PDB entry 4CBI | X-ray diffraction, 3.00 A resolution | chain A

Chain A:
Molecule: Serine protease NS3
Source organism: Classical swine fever virus
Notes: EC 3.4.21.113, 3.6.1.15, 3.6.4.13; fragment: helicase domain, residues 1782-2280
Reference sequence: P19712 (POLG_CSFVA); residues 193-691 here correspond to UniProt positions 1782-2280 (UniProt number = residue number + 1589)
Chain sequence (516 residues; each row starts with the number of its first residue):
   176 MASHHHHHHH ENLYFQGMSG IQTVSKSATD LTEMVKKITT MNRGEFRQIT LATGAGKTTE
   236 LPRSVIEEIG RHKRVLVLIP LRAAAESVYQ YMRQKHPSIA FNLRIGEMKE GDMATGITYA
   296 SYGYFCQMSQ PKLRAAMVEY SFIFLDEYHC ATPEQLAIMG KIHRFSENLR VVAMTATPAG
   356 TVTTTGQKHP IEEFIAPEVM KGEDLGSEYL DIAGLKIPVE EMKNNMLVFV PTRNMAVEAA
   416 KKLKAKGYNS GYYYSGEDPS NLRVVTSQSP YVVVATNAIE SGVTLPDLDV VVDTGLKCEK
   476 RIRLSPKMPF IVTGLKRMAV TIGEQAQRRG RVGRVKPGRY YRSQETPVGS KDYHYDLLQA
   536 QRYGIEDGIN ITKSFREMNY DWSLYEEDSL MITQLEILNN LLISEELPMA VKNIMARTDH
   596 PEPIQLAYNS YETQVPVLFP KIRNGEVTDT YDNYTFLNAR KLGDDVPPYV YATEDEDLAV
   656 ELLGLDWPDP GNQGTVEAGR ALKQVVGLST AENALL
Not modelled in the structure: 176-205, 227-232, 351-367, 377-386, 416-445, 458-467, 508-517, 682-691
Differences from the reference sequence: expression tag (176-192)
Swiss-Prot annotation at these positions:
  - motif: D321 to H324 (DEAH box)
  - binding site (ATP): L226 to T233
  - site: L683, S684 (Cleavage)
  - glycosylation (N-linked (GlcNAc...) asparagine): N545, N628

Overview:
From UniProt: 8 ATP-binding residues.
Chain A is Serine protease NS3 (Classical swine fever virus); the structure, Pestivirus NS3 helicase, was
determined by X-ray diffraction, deposited together with 4CBG, 4CBH, 4CBL and 4CBM.
